PDB entry 4JLY | X-ray diffraction, 2.88 A resolution | chains A and B of the 6 polymer chains in the assembly

# Chain A (and B)
Name: Spermidine n1-acetyltransferase
Source organism: Vibrio cholerae O1 biovar eltor
Notes: chain B of this document is another copy of the same molecule, construct and numbering; everything in this record applies to it too
UniProtKB: Q9KL03 (Q9KL03_VIBCH); numbering as in UniProt (aligned over 1-173)
Amino-acid sequence (176 residues; row label = number of the first residue in the row; numbers below 1 keep their minus sign (Ser-2 is residue -2)):
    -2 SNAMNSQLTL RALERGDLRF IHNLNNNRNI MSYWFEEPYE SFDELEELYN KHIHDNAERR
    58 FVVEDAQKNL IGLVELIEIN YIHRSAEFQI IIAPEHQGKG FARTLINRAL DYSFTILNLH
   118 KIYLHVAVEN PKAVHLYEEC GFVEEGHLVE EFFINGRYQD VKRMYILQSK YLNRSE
Disordered / not traced: -2 to 1 (chain B: -2 to 1, 173)
Differences from the reference sequence: expression tag (-2 to 0)
Curated features (UniProtKB/Swiss-Prot):
  - active site: Tyr134 (Proton donor)
  - binding site (spermine): Met28, Glu33, Glu41, His49 to Asp52, Glu84 to Gln86
  - binding site (Mg(2+)): Glu33, Glu75
  - binding site (spermidine): Glu33, Glu41
  - binding site (acetyl-CoA): Ile87 to Ile89, Gln94 to Arg100, Asn127 to Glu136
  - site: Glu84 (Could be important for selectivity toward long polyamines)

# Chain A / chain B interface
Residue-residue contacts (27; chain A residue first):
  Asn26(A) - Ile113(B)
  Met28(A) - Leu114(B)  hydrophobic
  Glu37(A) - Ala9(B)
  Glu37(A) - Arg56(B)  salt bridge
  Glu37(A) - Phe58(B)
  Glu37(A) - Tyr109(B)  hydrogen bond
  Ser38(A) - Ala9(B)
  Ser38(A) - Leu10(B)
  Ser38(A) - Glu11(B)
  Phe39(A) - Glu11(B)  hydrogen bond (backbone-side chain)
  Asp40(A) - Glu11(B)  hydrogen bond (backbone-side chain)
  Asp40(A) - Arg12(B)  hydrogen bond (side chain-backbone)
  Asp40(A) - Tyr46(B)  hydrogen bond
  Asp40(A) - Ile50(B)
  Glu41(A) - Ile50(B)
  Glu41(A) - His51(B)
  Glu41(A) - Arg56(B)  salt bridge
  Glu44(A) - Ile50(B)
  Glu44(A) - His51(B)  salt bridge
  Leu45(A) - His51(B)
  Phe150(A) - Phe111(B)
  Phe150(A) - Thr112(B)
  Phe150(A) - Asn115(B)
  Phe150(A) - Gln165(B)
  Asn152(A) - Thr112(B)
  Gly153(A) - Thr112(B)  hydrogen bond (backbone-backbone)
  Tyr155(A) - Asn115(B)  hydrogen bond
Also at the interface, not in a pair above, chain A (15 interface residues in all): His19, Pro35
Also at the interface, not in a pair above, chain B (19 interface residues in all): Asn47, Asn53, Leu169

# Overview
15 residues of chain A and 19 residues of chain B are in contact, with 7 hydrogen bonds and 3 salt bridges.
Polar contacts include Glu37(A)-Arg56(B), Glu41(A)-Arg56(B) and Glu44(A)-His51(B).
Both chains are Spermidine n1-acetyltransferase (Vibrio cholerae O1 biovar eltor). Entry 4JLY (Dodecameric
structure of spermidine N-acetyltransferase from Vibrio cholerae) was determined by X-ray diffraction (same
publication as 4YGO and 5CNP).
